PDB entry 4C31 | X-ray diffraction, 3.00 A resolution | chains C and F of the 8 polymer chains in the assembly

[Chain C (and F)]
Name: Nucleoporin NUP1
Source organism: Saccharomyces cerevisiae
Notes: chain F of this document is another copy of the same molecule, construct and numbering; everything in this record applies to it too
UniProtKB: P20676 (NUP1_YEAST); residues 322-355 here = UniProt positions 322-355
Amino-acid sequence (36 residues; numbered 320 to 355; the number before each row is that of its first residue):
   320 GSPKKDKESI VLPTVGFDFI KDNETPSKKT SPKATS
Not modelled in the structure: 320-325, 341-355 (chain F: 320-326, 341-355)
Construct notes: expression tag (320-321)

[How chain C and chain F interact]
Pairs across the interface - 11 pairs, chain C then chain F:
  Pro332(C) with Thr333(F); Val334(F), hydrogen bond (backbone-backbone)
  Thr333(C) with Pro332(F); Thr333(F); Val334(F)
  Val334(C) with Pro332(F), hydrogen bond (backbone-backbone); Thr333(F), hydrogen bond (backbone-backbone); Val334(F); Phe336(F)
  Phe336(C) with Val334(F)
  Lys340(C) with Lys340(F)

[In short]
Chain C and chain F each contribute 5 residues to their interface, with 3 hydrogen bonds. Backbone hydrogen
bonds pair Pro332(C)-Val334(F) and Val334(C)-Thr333(F).
Chain C and chain F are both Nucleoporin NUP1 (Saccharomyces cerevisiae); the structure, Nup1:Sac3:Sus1
complex, was determined by X-ray diffraction together with 4MBE from the same study.
